1R54 - chain A; structure by X-ray diffraction, 1.85 A resolution.

[Chain A]
Molecule: Adam 33
Organism: Homo sapiens
Notes: EC 3.4.24.-
UniProtKB: Q9BZ11 (AD33_HUMAN); residue numbers follow UniProt; this construct covers 204-409
Sequence (214 residues; numbered 204 to 417; the number before each row is that of its first residue):
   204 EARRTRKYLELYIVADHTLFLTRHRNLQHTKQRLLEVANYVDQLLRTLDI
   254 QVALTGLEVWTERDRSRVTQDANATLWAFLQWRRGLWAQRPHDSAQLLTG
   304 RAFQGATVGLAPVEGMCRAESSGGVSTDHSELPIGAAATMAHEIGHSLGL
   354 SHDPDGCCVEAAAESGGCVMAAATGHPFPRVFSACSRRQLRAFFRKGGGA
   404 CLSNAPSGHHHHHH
Unresolved in the structure: 410-417
Sequence notes: engineered mutation Q231 (Asn in Q9BZ11); cloning artifact (410-411); expression tag (412-417)
Disulfides: C320-C404, C360-C388, C361-C371
Glycans and other covalent adducts: N-acetylglucosamine (NAG) linked to N276
Metal / ion sites: Zn2+: E204, H345, H349, H355; Ca2+: E213, D296, C404, N407
UniProt features mapped onto this chain:
  - active site: E346
  - binding site (Zn(2+)): H345, H349, H355
  - glycosylation: N276 (N-linked (GlcNAc...) asparagine)
  - natural variant: A305 (A305V: In a cutaneous metastatic melanoma sample)

[In short]
Covalently linked N-acetylglucosamine: at N276. E213, D296, C404 and N407 form the Ca2+ site. The Zn2+ site is
built by E204, H345, H349 and H355. UniProt lists active-site residue E346 and 3 Zn2+-binding residues.
Chain A is Adam 33 (Homo sapiens); the structure, Crystal structure of the catalytic domain of human ADAM33,
was determined by X-ray diffraction (same publication as 1R55).
